Entry 8FEE (electron microscopy, 2.90 A resolution); this record covers chains H and J of the 10 polymer chains in the assembly.

[Chain H]
Name: ABC transporter, ATP-binding protein, Green fluorescent protein chimera
From: Mycolicibacterium smegmatis MC2 155
Reference sequence: chimeric construct of A0QS64, P42212: residues 1-360 from A0QS64 (A0QS64_MYCS2) positions 1-360 (same numbers); residues 424-629 from P42212 positions 33-238 (UniProt number = residue number - 391)
Sequence (653 residues; each row starts with the number of its first residue):
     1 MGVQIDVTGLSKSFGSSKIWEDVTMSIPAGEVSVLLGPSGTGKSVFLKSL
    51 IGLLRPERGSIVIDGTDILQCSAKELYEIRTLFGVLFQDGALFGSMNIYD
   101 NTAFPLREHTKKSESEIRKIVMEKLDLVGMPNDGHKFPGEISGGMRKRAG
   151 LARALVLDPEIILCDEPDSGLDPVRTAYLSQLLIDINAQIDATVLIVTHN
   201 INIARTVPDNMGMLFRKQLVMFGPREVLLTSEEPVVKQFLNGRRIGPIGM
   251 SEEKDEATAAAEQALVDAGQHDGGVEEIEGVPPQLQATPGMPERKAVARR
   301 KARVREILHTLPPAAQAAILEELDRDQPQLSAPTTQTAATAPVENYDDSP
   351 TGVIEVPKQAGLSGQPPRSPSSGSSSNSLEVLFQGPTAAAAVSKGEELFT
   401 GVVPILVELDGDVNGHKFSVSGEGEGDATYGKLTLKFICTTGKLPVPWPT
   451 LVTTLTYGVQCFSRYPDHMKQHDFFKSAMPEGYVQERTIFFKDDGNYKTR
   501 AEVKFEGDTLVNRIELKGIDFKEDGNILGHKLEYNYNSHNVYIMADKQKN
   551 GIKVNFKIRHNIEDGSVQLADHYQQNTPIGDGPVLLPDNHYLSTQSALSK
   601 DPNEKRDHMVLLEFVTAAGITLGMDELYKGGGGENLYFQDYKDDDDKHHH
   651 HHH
Unresolved in the structure: 1, 256-280, 325-653
Differences from the reference sequence: linker (361-423); conflict Leu455 (Phe64 in P42212), Thr456 (Ser65 in P42212), Leu622 (His231 in P42212); expression tag (630-653)
Swiss-Prot annotation at these positions:
  - modified residue: Tyr457 (Z: -2,3-didehydrotyrosine)

[Chain J]
Name: ABC-transporter integral membrane protein
From: Mycolicibacterium smegmatis MC2 155
Reference sequence: A0QNR1 (A0QNR1_MYCS2); numbering as in UniProt (aligned over 1-289)
Sequence (289 residues; each row starts with the number of its first residue):
     1 MSTVQVLRSRFPRAFSRSSEIAATPARFLDSMGHVAWFVVQAIVHVPHAF
    51 RHYRRESLRLVAEIGMGTGAMAVIGGTVAIIGFVTLSAGSLIAIQGFASL
   101 GNIGVEAFTGFFAALANIRVVAPVVTGQALAATVGAGATAELGAMRISEE
   151 VDALEVMGIKSISYLVSTRIMAGAIVIIPLYAMAILLSFMSAQLVTTIFY
   201 SQSVGTYEHYFHTFLRVDDVMWSFLEVIIMSVIVMLNHCYFGYFASGGAV
   251 GVGEAVGRSMRTSLIAIVLVVLLASLALYGTDPNFNLTV
Unresolved in the structure: 1-26

[How chain H and chain J interact]
Contacting residue pairs (31; chain H residue first):
  Lys48(H) with Glu149(J), salt bridge; Asp152(J), salt bridge
  Ile51(H) with Val156(J), hydrophobic
  Leu53(H) with Asp152(J); Glu155(J); Val156(J), hydrophobic
  Tyr77(H) with Gly158(J); Lys160(J)
  Arg80(H) with Glu155(J), hydrogen bond (side chain-backbone); Val156(J)
  Val85(H) with Val156(J), hydrophobic
  Phe87(H) with Glu149(J); Ala153(J), hydrophobic
  Ala91(H) with Ser148(J); Glu149(J); Glu150(J); Ala153(J)
  Leu92(H) with Glu150(J)
  Phe93(H) with Glu150(J); Leu154(J), hydrophobic; Met157(J), hydrophobic
  Ser95(H) with Arg59(J)
  Phe104(H) with Leu154(J), hydrophobic; Met157(J), hydrophobic; Ile159(J), hydrophobic
  Pro105(H) with Met157(J), hydrophobic
  Glu108(H) with His52(J), salt bridge; Tyr53(J); Ile159(J)
  His109(H) with Met157(J), hydrogen bond (side chain-backbone)
  Arg153(H) with Ala153(J)
Other interface residues (no listed pair), chain J (16 interface residues in all): Tyr164

[Summary]
Chain H and chain J each contribute 16 residues to their interface; the contacts include 2 hydrogen bonds and
3 salt bridges. Polar contacts include Lys48(H)-Glu149(J), Lys48(H)-Asp152(J) and Glu108(H)-His52(J).
Chain H is ABC transporter, ATP-binding protein, Green fluorescent protein chimera and chain J is
ABC-transporter integral membrane protein, both from Mycolicibacterium smegmatis MC2 155; the structure,
Structure of Mce1 transporter from Mycobacterium smegmatis in the absence of LucB (Map2), was determined by
electron microscopy (same publication as 8FED and 8FEF).
